8SC7 - chain A; structure by X-ray diffraction, 1.98 A resolution.

Chain A:
Protein: Epidermal growth factor receptor
From: Homo sapiens
Notes: EC 2.7.10.1
Reference sequence: P00533 (EGFR_HUMAN); residues 696-1022 here = UniProt positions 696-1022
Amino-acid sequence (330 residues; row label = number of the first residue in the row):
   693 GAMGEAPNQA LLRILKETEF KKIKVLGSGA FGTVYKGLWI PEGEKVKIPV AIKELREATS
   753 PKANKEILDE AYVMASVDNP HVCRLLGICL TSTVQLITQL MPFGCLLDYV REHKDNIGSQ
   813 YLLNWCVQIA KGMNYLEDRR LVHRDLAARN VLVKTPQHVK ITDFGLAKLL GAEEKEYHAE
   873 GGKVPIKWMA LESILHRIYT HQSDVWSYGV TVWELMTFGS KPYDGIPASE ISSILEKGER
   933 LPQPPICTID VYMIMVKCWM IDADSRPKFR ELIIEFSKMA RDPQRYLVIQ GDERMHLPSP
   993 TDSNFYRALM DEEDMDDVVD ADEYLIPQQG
Disordered / not traced: 693, 1020-1022
Sequence notes: expression tag (693-695)
Residues lining bound ligands: D0D (N-[(5P)-2-chloro-5-(4-{[(1R)-1-phenylethyl]amino}quinazolin-6-yl)pyridin-3-yl]methanesulfonamide): Leu718, Gly719, Val726, Ala743, Ile744, Lys745, Glu762, Met766, Leu788, Ile789, Thr790, Gln791, Leu792, Met793, Phe795, Gly796, Cys797, Asp800, Leu844, Thr854, Asp855
Reported in the primary citation:
  - binding site for D0D: Lys745, Thr790, Met793

Overview:
Ligands of chain A: compound D0D. From the paper: a binding site for D0D at Lys745, Thr790 and Met793.
Chain A is Epidermal growth factor receptor (Homo sapiens); the structure, Structure of EGFR in complex with
MTX-531, was determined by X-ray diffraction (same publication as 8SC8 and 8SC9).
